Entry 5WBX (X-ray diffraction, 1.90 A resolution); this record covers chains B and R.

[Chain B]
Name: Small conductance calcium-activated potassium channel protein 2
From: Homo sapiens
UniProt: Q9H2S1 (KCNN2_HUMAN); residues 396-487 here correspond to UniProt positions 395-486 (UniProt number = residue number - 1)
Sequence (95 residues; numbered 395 to 489; the number before each row is that of its first residue):
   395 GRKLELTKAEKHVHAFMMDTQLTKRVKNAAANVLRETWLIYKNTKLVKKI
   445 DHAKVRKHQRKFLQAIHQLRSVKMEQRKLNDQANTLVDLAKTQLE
Construct notes: expression tag (395, 488-489); engineered mutation A409 (Asn408 in Q9H2S1)
Small-molecule neighbours: AJY ((3Z)-6-bromo-3-(hydroxyimino)-5-methyl-1,3-dihydro-2H-indol-2-one): F410, A477, L480, V481
From the paper describing this entry:
  - binding site for AJY: A477, L480

[Chain R]
Name: Calmodulin-1
From: Homo sapiens
UniProt: P0DP23 (CALM1_HUMAN); residues 4-147 here correspond to UniProt positions 5-148 (UniProt number = residue number + 1)
Sequence (146 residues; numbered 2 to 147; the number before each row is that of its first residue):
     2 AALTEEQIAEFKEAFSLFDKDGDGTITTKELGTVMRSLGQNPTEAELQDM
    52 INEVDADGNGTIDFPEFLTMMARKMKDTDSEEEIREAFRVFDKDGNGYIS
   102 AAELRHVMTNLGEKLTDEEVDEMIREADIDGDGQVNYEEFVQMMTA
Construct notes: expression tag (2-3)
Swiss-Prot annotation at these positions:
  - binding site (Ca(2+)): D20, D22, D24, T26, E31, D56, D58, N60, T62, E67, D93, D95, N97, Y99, E104, D129, D131, D133, Q135, E140
  - modified residue: K21 (N6-acetyllysine), T44 (Phosphothreonine), S81 (Phosphoserine), K94 (N6-acetyllysine), Y99 (Phosphotyrosine), S101 (Phosphoserine), T110 (Phosphothreonine), K115 (N6,N6,N6-trimethyllysine), Y138 (Phosphotyrosine)
  - cross-link: K21 (Glycyl lysine isopeptide (Lys-Gly) (interchain with G-Cter in SUMO2))
Metal / ion sites: Ca2+ site 1: D20, D22, D24, T26, E31; Ca2+ site 2: D56, D58, N60, T62, E67
Small-molecule neighbours: AJY ((3Z)-6-bromo-3-(hydroxyimino)-5-methyl-1,3-dihydro-2H-indol-2-one): F19, I27, L32, M51, E54, V55, I63, F68, M71, M72, K75
From the paper describing this entry:
  - binding site for AJY: M51, M71, K75

[Interface between chain B and chain R]
Contacting residue pairs - 56 pairs, chain B then chain R:
  R396(B) with D78(R), salt bridge
  L398(B) with S81(R), hydrogen bond (backbone-side chain); M145(R); T146(R)
  E399(B) with D78(R); T79(R); D80(R)
  L400(B) with D78(R); T79(R), hydrogen bond (backbone-backbone); S81(R)
  T401(B) with K75(R); K77(R); D78(R), hydrogen bond (backbone-side chain)
  K402(B) with K77(R), hydrogen bond (backbone-backbone); D78(R); T79(R)
  E404(B) with K75(R), salt bridge
  F410(B) with E54(R)
  M412(B) with N53(R); E54(R)
  D413(B) with D50(R)
  E469(B) with E47(R)
  K472(B) with E47(R), salt bridge
  L473(B) with E47(R); D50(R)
  Q476(B) with M36(R); Q41(R); P43(R); E47(R), hydrogen bond; M51(R)
  A477(B) with M51(R)
  T479(B) with L39(R); Q41(R), hydrogen bond
  L480(B) with F19(R); M36(R), hydrophobic; M51(R), hydrophobic
  V481(B) with M72(R), hydrophobic; K75(R)
  L483(B) with L18(R); F19(R), hydrophobic; V35(R), hydrophobic
  A484(B) with F12(R); A15(R); F68(R), hydrophobic; M72(R), hydrophobic
  K485(B) with K75(R), hydrogen bond (side chain-backbone); M76(R); K77(R); D78(R), salt bridge
  Q487(B) with E11(R); E14(R); A15(R); L18(R)
  L488(B) with E11(R); F12(R), hydrophobic; M76(R), hydrophobic
Interface residues without a listed pair, chain B (25 interface residues in all): A409, T486
Interface residues without a listed pair, chain R (30 interface residues in all): Q8, L32, I85

[Overview]
Chain B and chain R form an interface of 25 and 30 residues respectively; the contacts include 7 hydrogen
bonds and 4 salt bridges. Among the polar pairs are R396(B)-D78(R), E404(B)-K75(R) and K472(B)-E47(R). From
the paper: a binding site for AJY at A477(B), L480(B) and M51(R) among others.
Chain B is Small conductance calcium-activated potassium channel protein 2 and chain R is Calmodulin-1, both
from Homo sapiens; the structure, Structural insights into the potency of SK/IK channel positive modulators,
was determined by X-ray diffraction (same publication as 5WC5).
